8VE8 - chains A and B of the 8 polymer chains in the assembly; structure by electron microscopy, 2.80 A resolution.

== Chain A (and B) ==
Molecule: Glycoprotein G1
Organism: Lassa virus Josiah
Notes: chain B of this document is another copy of the same molecule, construct and numbering; everything in this record applies to it too
UniProt: P08669 (GLYC_LASSJ); numbering as in UniProt (aligned over 1-259)
Amino-acid sequence (259 residues; numbered 1 to 259; the number before each row is that of its first residue):
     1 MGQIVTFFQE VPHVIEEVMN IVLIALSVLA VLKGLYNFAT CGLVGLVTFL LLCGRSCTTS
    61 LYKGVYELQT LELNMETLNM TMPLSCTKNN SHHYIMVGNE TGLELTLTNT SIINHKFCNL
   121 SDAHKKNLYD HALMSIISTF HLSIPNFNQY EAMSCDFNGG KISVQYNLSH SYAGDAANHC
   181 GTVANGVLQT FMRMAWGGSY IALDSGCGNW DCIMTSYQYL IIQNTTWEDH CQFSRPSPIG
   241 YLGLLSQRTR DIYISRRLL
Unresolved in the structure: 1-59, 170-178
Construct notes: conflict Cys207 (Arg in P08669)
Curated features (UniProtKB/Swiss-Prot):
  - binding site (Zn(2+)): Cys57
  - site: Lys33 (Important for GP-C-mediated membrane fusion), Thr58, Thr59 (Cleavage), Leu259 (Cleavage)
  - lipidation: Gly2 (N-myristoyl glycine)
  - glycosylation (N-linked (GlcNAc...) asparagine): Asn79, Asn89, Asn99, Asn109, Asn119, Asn167, Asn224
  - mutagenesis: Gly54 (G54A: No effect on SSP cleavage), Ser56 (S56A: Complete loss of SSP cleavage), Thr58 (T58A: Complete loss of SSP cleavage), Ser60 (S60A: No effect on SSP cleavage)
Disulfide bonds: Cys118-Cys155, Cys180-Cys212
Covalent attachments: N-acetylglucosamine (NAG) linked to Asn79, Asn89, Asn99, Asn119, Asn167, Asn224; glycan linked to Asn109
What the authors report for this chain:
  - post-translational modification sites: Asn89, Asn109, Asn167

== Chain A / chain B interface ==
Pairs across the interface (45; chain A residue first):
  Asn146(A) - Ser135(B)
  Asn148(A) - His124(B)
  Asn148(A) - Asn127(B)  hydrogen bond
  Asn148(A) - Tyr129(B)  hydrogen bond
  Asn148(A) - His131(B)
  Gln149(A) - His124(B)
  Gln149(A) - Lys125(B)
  Gln149(A) - Asn127(B)
  Tyr150(A) - Lys125(B)
  Glu151(A) - Lys125(B)  salt bridge
  Gly181(A) - His131(B)
  Thr249(A) - Arg248(B)
  Arg250(A) - Leu245(B)
  Arg250(A) - Arg248(B)  hydrogen bond (backbone-side chain)
  Asp251(A) - Arg248(B)
  Ile252(A) - Ser138(B)
  Ile252(A) - Arg248(B)  hydrogen bond (backbone-side chain)
  Tyr253(A) - His124(B)
  Tyr253(A) - Tyr129(B)
  Tyr253(A) - His131(B)  hydrogen bond (side chain-backbone)
  Tyr253(A) - Met134(B)  hydrophobic
  Tyr253(A) - Ser135(B)
  Tyr253(A) - Ser138(B)
  Ile254(A) - Leu120(B)
  Ile254(A) - His124(B)  hydrogen bond (backbone-side chain)
  Ile254(A) - Ser138(B)  hydrogen bond (backbone-side chain)
  Ile254(A) - His141(B)
  Ile254(A) - Leu142(B)  hydrophobic
  Ser255(A) - Leu120(B)
  Arg256(A) - Leu120(B)
  Arg257(A) - Lys116(B)  hydrogen bond (side chain-backbone)
  Arg257(A) - Cys118(B)
  Arg257(A) - His141(B)  hydrogen bond (backbone-side chain)
  Arg257(A) - Phe147(B)
  Arg257(A) - Tyr150(B)  hydrogen bond (side chain-backbone)
  Arg257(A) - Met153(B)  hydrogen bond (side chain-backbone)
  Leu258(A) - Phe147(B)
  Leu258(A) - Asn148(B)
  Leu258(A) - Tyr150(B)  hydrophobic
  Leu258(A) - Ser255(B)
  Leu259(A) - Leu142(B)  hydrophobic
  Leu259(A) - Ile252(B)  hydrophobic
  Leu259(A) - Tyr253(B)
  Leu259(A) - Ser255(B)
  Leu259(A) - Leu259(B)
Other interface residues (no listed pair), chain A (18 interface residues in all): His124
Other interface residues (no listed pair), chain B (32 interface residues in all): Ser121, Ile137, Gln149, Glu151, Ser246, Thr249, Ile254, Arg256, Leu258

== Overview ==
The interface between chain A and chain B involves 18 residues on one side and 32 on the other; the contacts
include 11 hydrogen bonds and 1 salt bridge. Polar contacts include Glu151(A)-Lys125(B), Asn148(A)-Asn127(B)
and Asn148(A)-Tyr129(B). N-acetylglucosamine is covalently linked to Asn79(A), Asn89(A), Asn99(A), Asn119(A),
Asn167(A) and Asn224(A). The paper reports modification sites Asn89(A), Asn109(A) and Asn167(A).
Both chains are Glycoprotein G1 (Lassa virus Josiah). Entry 8VE8 (Lineage IV Lassa virus glycoprotein (Josiah)
in complex with rabbit polyclonal antibody (GP1-A epitope)) was determined by electron microscopy, deposited
together with 8TYC, 8TYE, 8VCV, 9CJ7, 9CJ8, 9CK7 and 9CK8.
